PDB entry 5LUH | X-ray diffraction, 1.73 A resolution | chain A

# Chain A
Molecule: Streptomycin 3''-adenylyltransferase
Source organism: Salmonella enterica subsp. enterica serovar Typhimurium
Notes: EC 2.7.7.47
UniProt: Q8ZPX9 (Q8ZPX9_SALTY); numbering as in UniProt (aligned over 1-262)
Chain sequence (270 residues; numbered 1 to 271; 1 number in that range is skipped by the numbering (no residue carries it; nothing is unmodelled there); the number before each row is that of its first residue):
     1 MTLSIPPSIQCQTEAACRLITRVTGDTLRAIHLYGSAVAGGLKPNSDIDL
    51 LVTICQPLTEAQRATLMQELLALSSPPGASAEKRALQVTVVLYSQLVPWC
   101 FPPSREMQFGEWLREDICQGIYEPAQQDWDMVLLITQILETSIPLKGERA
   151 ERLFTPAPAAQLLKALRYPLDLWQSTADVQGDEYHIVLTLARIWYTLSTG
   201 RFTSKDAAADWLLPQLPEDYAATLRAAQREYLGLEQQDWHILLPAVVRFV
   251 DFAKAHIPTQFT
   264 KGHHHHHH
Unresolved in the structure: 1, 264-265, 269-271
Modified positions: Cys11 (S-mercaptocysteine; CSS); Cys17 (s,S-(2-hydroxyethyl)thiocysteine; CME); Cys55 (S-mercaptocysteine; CSS)
Construct notes: engineered mutation Gln87 (Glu in Q8ZPX9); expression tag (264-271)
Ion coordination: Ca2+ site 1: Asp47, Asp49 (together with ATP); Ca2+ site 2: Asp47, Asp49, Gln87 (together with ATP)
Residues lining bound ligands:
  - ATP (adenosine-5'-triphosphate): Gly35, Ser36, Gly41, Ser46, Asp47, Asp49, Gln87, Asp130, Leu133, Leu134, Gln137, Leu166, His185, Thr189, Arg192, Ile193, Thr196, Phe202, Lys205, Tyr231
  - streptomycin (SRY): Asp47, Gln87, Gln108, Trp112, Asp130, Trp173, Ala177, Asp178, Asp182, His185, Ile186, Thr189
Swiss-Prot annotation at these positions:
  - binding site (ATP): Ser36, Ser46, Asp47, Asp130, Lys205, Tyr231
  - binding site (Mg(2+)): Asp47, Asp49
  - binding site (streptomycin): Trp173 to Asp178, His185
  - mutagenesis: Trp112 (W112A: 8-fold reduced MIC for streptomycin, loss of spectinomycin resistance; W112F: 2.7-fold reduced MIC for streptomycin, loss of spectinomycin resistance, no change in ATP or antibiotic binding), Trp173 (W173A: 10-fold reduced MIC for streptomycin, no change in spectinomycin resistance, reduced streptomycin but not spectinomycin binding), Asp178 (D178A: 5-fold reduced MIC for streptomycin, 1.5-fold reduced MIC for spectinomycin resistance, reduced streptomycin but not spectinomycin binding), Asp182 (D182A/N: 4-5-fold reduced MIC for streptomycin and spectinomycin, very little spectinomycin binding), Arg192 (R192A: Loss of streptomycin and spectinomycin resistance, no ATP-binding, very little antibiotic binding), Lys205 (K205A: Loss of streptomycin and spectinomycin resistance, no ATP-binding, near wild-type streptomycin binding, significantly decreased spectinomycin binding)
Reported in the primary citation:
  - mutagenesis - W173A, D178A: decreased growth in response to streptomycin
  - mutagenesis - W173A, D178A: decreased stability
  - specificity-determining residues: Trp173, Ala177 to Asp178 (by similarity / conservation)
  - mutagenesis - W173A, D178A: decreased binding to streptomycin

# Overview
Bound to chain A: ATP and streptomycin. Asp47 and Asp49 coordinate Ca2+ site 1. Asp47, Asp49 and Gln87
coordinate Ca2+ site 2. From UniProt: 6 ATP-binding residues, Mg2+-binding residues Asp47 and Asp49, 7
streptomycin-binding residues and 6 mutagenesis sites. The paper reports that W173A and D178A reduce growth in
response to streptomycin; specificity determinants Trp173 and Ala177.
Chain A is Streptomycin 3''-adenylyltransferase (Salmonella enterica subsp. enterica serovar Typhimurium); the
structure, AadA E87Q in complex with ATP, calcium and streptomycin, was determined by X-ray diffraction
together with 6FZB, 5LPA and 5G4A from the same study.
